1QXD - chains A and D of the 4 polymer chains in the assembly; structure by X-ray diffraction, 2.25 A resolution.

# Chain A
Molecule: Hemoglobin alpha chain
Organism: Homo sapiens
Notes: fragment: alpha chain
UniProtKB: P69905 (HBA_HUMAN); residue numbers follow UniProt; this construct covers 1-141
Chain sequence (141 residues; each row starts with the number of its first residue):
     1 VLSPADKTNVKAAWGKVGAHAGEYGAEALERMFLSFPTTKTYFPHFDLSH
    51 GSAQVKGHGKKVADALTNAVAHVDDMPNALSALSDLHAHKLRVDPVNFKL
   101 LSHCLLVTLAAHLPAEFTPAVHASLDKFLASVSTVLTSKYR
Covalently attached groups: furfural (FU2) linked to Val1
Swiss-Prot annotation at these positions:
  - site: Lys61 (Not glycated)
  - natural variant: Asp6 (A6D: In J-Toronto; this construct carries the variant), Ala13 (A13D: In J-Paris 1/J-Aljezur), Glu27 (A27E: In Shenyang; this construct carries the variant), Lys61 (K61N: In Zambia; deletion: In Clinic), Asp64 (A64D: In Pontoise; this construct carries the variant), Asp75 (D75A: In Lille; D75G: In Chapel Hill; D75N: In G-Pest), Ala111 (A111D: In Petah Tikva)

# Chain D
Molecule: Hemoglobin beta chain
Organism: Homo sapiens
Notes: fragment: beta chain
UniProtKB: P68871 (HBB_HUMAN); numbering as in UniProt (aligned over 1-146)
Chain sequence (146 residues; each row starts with the number of its first residue):
     1 VHLTPEEKSAVTALWGKVNVDEVGGEALGRLLVVYPWTQRFFESFGDLST
    51 PDAVMGNPKVKAHGKKVLGAFSDGLAHLDNLKGTFATLSELHCDKLHVDP
   101 ENFRLLGNVLVCVLAHHFGKEFTPPVQAAYQKVVAGVANALAHKYH
Swiss-Prot annotation at these positions:
  - natural variant: Leu3 (H3L: In Graz; this construct carries the variant), Glu7 (E7A: In G-Makassar; E7K: In Hb C; E7Q: In Machida; E7V: In SKCA), Lys8 (E8K: In G-Siriraj; this construct carries the variant), Val11 (A11V: In Iraq-Halabja; this construct carries the variant), Gly16 (W16G: In Randwick; this construct carries the variant), Val23 (E23V: In D-Granada; this construct carries the variant), Gly24 (V24G: In Miyashiro; this construct carries the variant), Gly25 (G25D: In Moscva; G25R: In Riverdale-Bronx; G25V: In Savannah), Leu32 (L32P: In Yokohama), Val33 (L33V: In Muscat; this construct carries the variant), Arg40 (Q40R: In Tianshui; this construct carries the variant), Phe42 (F42Y: In Mequon; deletion: In Bruxelles), 11 further natural variant entries in UniProt

# Interface between chain A and chain D
Residue-residue contacts (13):
  Thr38(A) with His97(D)
  Thr41(A) with Arg40(D), hydrogen bond (backbone-side chain)
  Tyr42(A) with Arg40(D)
  Leu91(A) with Arg40(D)
  Arg92(A) with Pro36(D); Trp37(D); Gln39(D), hydrogen bond; Arg40(D)
  Val93(A) with Trp37(D)
  Asp94(A) with Trp37(D), hydrogen bond; Asn102(D), hydrogen bond
  Pro95(A) with Trp37(D)
  Val96(A) with Asp99(D)
Other interface residues (no listed pair), chain A (10 interface residues in all): Lys139

# In short
The interface between chain A and chain D involves 10 residues on one side and 7 on the other, with 4 hydrogen
bonds. Among the polar pairs are Thr41(A)-Arg40(D), Arg92(A)-Gln39(D) and Asp94(A)-Trp37(D).
Here chain A is Hemoglobin alpha chain and chain D is Hemoglobin beta chain, both from Homo sapiens. Entry
1QXD (Structural Basis for the Potent Antisickling Effect of a Novel Class of 5-Membered Heterocyclic
Aldehydic Compounds) was determined by X-ray diffraction together with 1QXE from the same study.
